4JUO - chains A and H of the 6 polymer chains in the assembly; structure by X-ray diffraction, 6.53 A resolution (low resolution: residue-level contacts below are approximate; hydrogen-bond / salt-bridge calls are withheld).

[Chain A]
Molecule: DNA topoisomerase 4 subunit A
From: Streptococcus pneumoniae
Notes: EC 5.99.1.3; fragment: ParC55
UniProt: P72525 (PARC_STRPN); numbering as in UniProt (aligned over 1-488)
Sequence (496 residues; numbered 1 to 496; the number before each row is that of its first residue):
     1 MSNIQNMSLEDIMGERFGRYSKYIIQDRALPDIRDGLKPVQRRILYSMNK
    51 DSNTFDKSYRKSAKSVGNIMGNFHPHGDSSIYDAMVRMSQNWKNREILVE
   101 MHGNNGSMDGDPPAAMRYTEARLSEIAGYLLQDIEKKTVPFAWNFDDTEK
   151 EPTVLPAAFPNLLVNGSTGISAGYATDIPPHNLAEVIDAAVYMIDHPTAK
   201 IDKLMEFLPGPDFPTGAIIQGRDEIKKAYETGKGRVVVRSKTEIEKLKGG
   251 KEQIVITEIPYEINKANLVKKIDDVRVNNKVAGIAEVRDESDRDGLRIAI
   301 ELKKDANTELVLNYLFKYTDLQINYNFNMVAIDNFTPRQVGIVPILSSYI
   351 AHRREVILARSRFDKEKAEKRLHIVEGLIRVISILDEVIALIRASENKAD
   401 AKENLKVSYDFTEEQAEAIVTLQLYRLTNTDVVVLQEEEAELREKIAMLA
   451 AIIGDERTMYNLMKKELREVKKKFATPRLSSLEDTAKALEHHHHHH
Not modelled in the structure: 1-2, 341, 430, 475, 485-496
Sequence notes: conflict Thr257 (Ile in P72525); expression tag (489-496)
UniProt features mapped onto this chain:
  - active site: Tyr118 (O-(5'-phospho-DNA)-tyrosine intermediate)
  - site: Lys38 (Interaction with DNA), His74 (Interaction with DNA), His76 (Interaction with DNA), Arg87 (Interaction with DNA), Lys93 (Interaction with DNA), Arg117 (Transition state stabilizer)

[Chain H]
Molecule: E-site DNA
Sequence (15 nucleotides; each row starts with the number of its first residue):
     1 GACTATGCACGTAAA
Not modelled in the structure: 12-15

[Interface between chain A and chain H]
Residue-residue contacts (9; chain A residue first):
  Tyr118(A) with DG1(H)
  Ile170(A) with DC8(H); DA9(H)
  Ser171(A) with DC8(H); DA9(H)
  Gly173(A) with DA9(H)
  Ala175(A) with DA9(H)
  Asn326(A) with DG11(H)
  Asn328(A) with DC10(H)
Other interface residues (no listed pair), chain A (12 interface residues in all): Pro112, Pro113, Ala172, Tyr174, Lys233
Other interface residues (no listed pair), chain H (7 interface residues in all): DA2, DC3

[Overview]
12 residues of chain A face 7 of chain H across their interface. UniProt lists active-site residue Tyr118(A)
on chain A.
Chain A is DNA topoisomerase 4 subunit A (Streptococcus pneumoniae) and chain H is E-site DNA; the structure,
A low-resolution three-gate structure of topoisomerase IV from Streptococcus pneumoniae in space group H32,
was determined by X-ray diffraction (same publication as 4I3H).
